7D6Q - chains A and E of the 6 polymer chains in the assembly; structure by X-ray diffraction, 1.80 A resolution.

Chain A:
Protein: rRNA N-glycosylase
Source organism: Escherichia coli
Notes: EC 3.2.2.22
Reference sequence: Q8XBV2 (Q8XBV2_ECOLX); residues 1-297 here correspond to UniProt positions 23-319 (UniProt number = residue number + 22)
Amino-acid sequence (297 residues; each row starts with the number of its first residue):
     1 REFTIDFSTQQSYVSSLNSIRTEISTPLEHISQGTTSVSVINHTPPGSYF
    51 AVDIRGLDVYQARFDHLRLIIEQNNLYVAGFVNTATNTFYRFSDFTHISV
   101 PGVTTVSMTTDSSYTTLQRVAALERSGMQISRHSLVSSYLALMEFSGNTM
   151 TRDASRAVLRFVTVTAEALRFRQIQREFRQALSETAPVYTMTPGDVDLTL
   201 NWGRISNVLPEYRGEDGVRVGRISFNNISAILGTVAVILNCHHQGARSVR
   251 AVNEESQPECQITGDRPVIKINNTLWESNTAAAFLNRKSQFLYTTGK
Disordered / not traced: 243-256
Cystine bridges: Cys241-Cys260
From the paper describing this entry:
  - catalytic residues: Glu167, Arg170 (citing earlier work)

Chain E:
Protein: Shiga toxin 2 B subunit
Source organism: Escherichia coli
Reference sequence: Q7DJJ2 (Q7DJJ2_ECOLX); residues 1-70 here correspond to UniProt positions 20-89 (UniProt number = residue number + 19)
Amino-acid sequence (70 residues; row label = number of the first residue in the row):
     1 ADCAKGKIEFSKYNEDDTFTVKVDGKEYWTSRWNLQPLLQSAQLTGMTVT
    51 IKSSTCESGSGFAEVQFNND
Cystine bridges: Cys3-Cys56
From the paper describing this entry:
  - mutagenesis - W29A, W33A, G61A: decreased binding to MMbetaA-tet

How chain A and chain E interact:
Residue-residue contacts (25):
  Arg219(A) - Thr45(E)  hydrogen bond (side chain-backbone)
  Gly221(A) - Leu44(E)
  Gly221(A) - Thr45(E)
  Arg222(A) - Lys7(E)  hydrogen bond (backbone-side chain)
  Arg222(A) - Ile8(E)  hydrogen bond (side chain-backbone)
  Arg222(A) - Gln43(E)  hydrogen bond (side chain-backbone)
  Arg222(A) - Leu44(E)  hydrogen bond (backbone-backbone)
  Arg222(A) - Thr45(E)
  Arg222(A) - Gly46(E)
  Thr280(A) - Leu44(E)
  Ala283(A) - Leu44(E)  hydrophobic
  Phe284(A) - Ser41(E)
  Phe284(A) - Thr45(E)
  Arg287(A) - Pro37(E)  hydrogen bond (side chain-backbone)
  Arg287(A) - Gln40(E)  hydrogen bond
  Arg287(A) - Ser41(E)  hydrogen bond
  Gln290(A) - Asn34(E)  hydrogen bond (side chain-backbone)
  Gln290(A) - Pro37(E)
  Tyr293(A) - Trp33(E)
  Tyr293(A) - Gln36(E)
  Tyr293(A) - Pro37(E)
  Thr294(A) - Trp33(E)
  Thr294(A) - Asn34(E)  hydrogen bond
  Gly296(A) - Trp33(E)
  Lys297(A) - Trp33(E)
Interface residues without a listed pair, chain E (13 interface residues in all): Leu38

Overview:
Chain A and chain E form an interface of 12 and 13 residues respectively; the contacts include 10 hydrogen
bonds. Polar pairs include Arg219(A)-Thr45(E), Arg222(A)-Lys7(E) and Arg222(A)-Ile8(E). From the paper:
catalytic residues Glu167(A) and Arg170(A); W29A, W33A and G61A of chain E reduce binding to MMbetaA-tet.
Here chain A is rRNA N-glycosylase and chain E is Shiga toxin 2 B subunit, both from Escherichia coli. Entry
7D6Q (Crystal structure of the Stx2a) was determined by X-ray diffraction (same publication as 7D6R).
